Entry 3CAU (electron microscopy, 4.20 A resolution (low resolution: residue-level contacts below are approximate; hydrogen-bond / salt-bridge calls are withheld)); this record covers chains A and B of the 14 polymer chains in the assembly.

== Chain A (and B) ==
Name: 60 kDa chaperonin
From: Escherichia coli
Notes: chain B of this document is another copy of the same molecule, construct and numbering; everything in this record applies to it too
Reference sequence: P0A6F5 (CH60_ECOLI); residue numbers follow UniProt; this construct covers 2-527
Chain sequence (526 residues; each row starts with the number of its first residue):
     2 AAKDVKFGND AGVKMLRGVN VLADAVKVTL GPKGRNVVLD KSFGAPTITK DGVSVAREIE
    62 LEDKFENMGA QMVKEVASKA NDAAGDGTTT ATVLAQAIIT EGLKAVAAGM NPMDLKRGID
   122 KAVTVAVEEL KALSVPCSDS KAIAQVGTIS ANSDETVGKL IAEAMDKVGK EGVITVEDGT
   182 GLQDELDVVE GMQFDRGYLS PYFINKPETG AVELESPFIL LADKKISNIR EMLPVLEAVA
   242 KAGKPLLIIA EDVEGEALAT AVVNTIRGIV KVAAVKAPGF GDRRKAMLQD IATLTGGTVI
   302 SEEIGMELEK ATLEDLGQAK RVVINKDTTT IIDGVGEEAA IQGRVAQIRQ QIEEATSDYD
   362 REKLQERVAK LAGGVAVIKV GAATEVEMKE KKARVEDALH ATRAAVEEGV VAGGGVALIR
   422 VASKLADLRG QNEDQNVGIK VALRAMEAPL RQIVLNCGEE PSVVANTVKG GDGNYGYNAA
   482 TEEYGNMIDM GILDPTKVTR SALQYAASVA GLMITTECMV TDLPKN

== How chain A and chain B interact ==
Residue-residue contacts (6):
  Gly35(A) - Thr517(B)
  Arg36(A) - Thr517(B)
  Asn37(A) - Cys519(B)
  Val38(A) - Cys519(B)
  Val38(A) - Met520(B)
  Leu40(A) - Thr522(B)
Also at the interface, not in a pair above, chain A (6 interface residues in all): Val39
Also at the interface, not in a pair above, chain B (5 interface residues in all): Val521

== Summary ==
6 residues of chain A face 5 of chain B across their interface.
Both chains are 60 kDa chaperonin (Escherichia coli). Entry 3CAU (D7 symmetrized structure of unliganded GroEL
at 4.2 Angstrom resolution by cryoEM) was determined by electron microscopy (same publication as 3C9V).
